PDB entry 6FBJ | X-ray diffraction, 2.30 A resolution | chains H and L

# Chain H
Name: Heavy Chain
Organism: Mus musculus
Amino-acid sequence (223 residues; row label = number of the first residue in the row; note: 1 number in that range is skipped by the numbering (no residue carries it; nothing is unmodelled there)):
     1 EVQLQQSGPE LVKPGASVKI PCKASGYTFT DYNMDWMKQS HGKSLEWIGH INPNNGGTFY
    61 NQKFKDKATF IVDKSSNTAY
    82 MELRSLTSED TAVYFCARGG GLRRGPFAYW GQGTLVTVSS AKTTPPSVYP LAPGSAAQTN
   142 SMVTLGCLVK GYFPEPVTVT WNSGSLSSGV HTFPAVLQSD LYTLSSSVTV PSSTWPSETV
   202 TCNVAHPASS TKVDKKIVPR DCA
Disordered / not traced: 135-140, 222-224
Disulfide bonds: Cys22-Cys97, Cys148-Cys203

# Chain L
Name: Light chain
Organism: Mus musculus
Amino-acid sequence (214 residues; numbered 2 to 216; 1 number in that range is skipped by the numbering (no residue carries it; nothing is unmodelled there); the number before each row is that of its first residue):
     2 DIVLTQSPAS LAVSLGQRAT ISCRASESFD SYGNTFVHWY QQKPGQPPKL LIYLVSNLES
    62 GVPARFRGRG SRTDFTLTID PVEADDAAIY YCQQNNEDPY TFGGGTKLEI KRADAAPTVS
   122 IFPPSSEQLT SGGASVVCFL NNFYPKDINV KW
   155 IDGSERQNGV LNSWTDQDSK DSTYSMSSTL TLTKDEYERH NSYTCEATHK TSTSPIVKSF
   215 NR
Disordered / not traced: 155
Disulfide bonds: Cys24-Cys93, Cys139-Cys199

# How chain H and chain L interact
Pairs across the interface (79):
  Asp35(H) - Tyr101(L)
  Met37(H) - Phe103(L)  hydrophobic
  Gln39(H) - Gln43(L)  hydrogen bond
  Gln39(H) - Tyr92(L)
  Lys43(H) - Tyr92(L)
  Ser44(H) - Tyr92(L)
  Ser44(H) - Phe103(L)
  Ser44(H) - Gly104(L)  hydrogen bond (side chain-backbone)
  Ser44(H) - Gly105(L)
  Leu45(H) - Pro49(L)  hydrophobic
  Leu45(H) - Phe103(L)
  Trp47(H) - Pro100(L)  hydrophobic
  Trp47(H) - Tyr101(L)
  His50(H) - Tyr101(L)
  Phe59(H) - Asp99(L)
  Asn61(H) - Pro100(L)
  Phe96(H) - Gln47(L)
  Phe96(H) - Pro48(L)  hydrophobic
  Arg104(H) - Asn35(L)
  Arg104(H) - Phe37(L)
  Arg105(H) - Phe37(L)
  Arg105(H) - Asn96(L)  hydrogen bond (side chain-backbone)
  Arg105(H) - Asn97(L)  hydrogen bond (side chain-backbone)
  Arg105(H) - Asp99(L)  salt bridge
  Arg105(H) - Tyr101(L)
  Gly106(H) - His39(L)  hydrogen bond (backbone-side chain)
  Gly106(H) - Asn96(L)  hydrogen bond (backbone-side chain)
  Pro107(H) - His39(L)
  Pro107(H) - Tyr41(L)
  Pro107(H) - Leu51(L)  hydrophobic
  Pro107(H) - Tyr54(L)  hydrophobic
  Phe108(H) - Tyr41(L)  hydrogen bond (backbone-side chain)
  Phe108(H) - Leu51(L)
  Phe108(H) - Gln94(L)
  Ala109(H) - Leu51(L)  hydrophobic
  Ala109(H) - Glu60(L)
  Trp111(H) - Tyr41(L)
  Trp111(H) - Pro48(L)  hydrophobic
  Trp111(H) - Pro49(L)  hydrogen bond (side chain-backbone)
  Gly112(H) - Pro48(L)
  Tyr130(H) - Ser126(L)
  Tyr130(H) - Gln129(L)
  Tyr130(H) - Ser132(L)
  Pro131(H) - Ser126(L)  hydrogen bond (backbone-side chain)
  Pro131(H) - Glu128(L)
  Leu132(H) - Phe123(L)  hydrophobic
  Leu132(H) - Val138(L)  hydrophobic
  Ala133(H) - Phe123(L)
  Ala133(H) - Pro124(L)
  Pro134(H) - Phe123(L)
  Thr145(H) - Ser121(L)
  Thr145(H) - Phe123(L)
  Gly147(H) - Phe140(L)
  Leu149(H) - Ser136(L)
  Lys151(H) - Ser136(L)
  Lys151(H) - Thr185(L)
  His172(H) - Asn142(L)
  His172(H) - Asn143(L)  hydrogen bond
  His172(H) - Ser179(L)  hydrogen bond
  Phe174(H) - Phe140(L)  hydrophobic
  Phe174(H) - Asn142(L)
  Phe174(H) - Ser167(L)
  Phe174(H) - Thr169(L)
  Phe174(H) - Ser179(L)
  Phe174(H) - Met180(L)
  Phe174(H) - Ser181(L)
  Pro175(H) - Ser167(L)  hydrogen bond (backbone-side chain)
  Pro175(H) - Trp168(L)
  Val177(H) - Asn166(L)
  Gln179(H) - Leu165(L)
  Ser186(H) - Phe140(L)
  Ser186(H) - Ser181(L)  hydrogen bond
  Ser187(H) - Phe140(L)
  Ser188(H) - Phe140(L)
  Ser188(H) - Asn142(L)  hydrogen bond
  Lys216(H) - Glu128(L)  salt bridge
  Arg221(H) - Pro124(L)
  Arg221(H) - Pro125(L)
  Arg221(H) - Ser126(L)
Other interface residues (no listed pair), chain H (42 interface residues in all): Glu46, Gln113, Leu146, Thr173
Other interface residues (no listed pair), chain L (47 interface residues in all): Gly34, Glu98, Asp172, Thr183

# In short
42 residues of chain H face 47 of chain L across their interface; the contacts include 14 hydrogen bonds and 2
salt bridges. Among the polar pairs are Arg105(H)-Asp99(L), Lys216(H)-Glu128(L) and Gln39(H)-Gln43(L).
Here chain H is Heavy Chain and chain L is Light chain, both from Mus musculus. Entry 6FBJ (monoclonal
antibody targeting Matrix metalloproteinase 7) was determined by X-ray diffraction.
